Entry 5GIO (X-ray diffraction, 3.60 A resolution); this record covers chains C and G of the 10 polymer chains in the assembly.

Chain C:
Protein: 50S ribosomal protein L7Ae
Organism: Sulfolobus solfataricus
UniProtKB: A0A0E3JZF7 (A0A0E3JZF7_SULSF); residues 6-130 here correspond to UniProt positions 3-127 (UniProt number = residue number - 3)
Sequence (130 residues; each row starts with the number of its first residue):
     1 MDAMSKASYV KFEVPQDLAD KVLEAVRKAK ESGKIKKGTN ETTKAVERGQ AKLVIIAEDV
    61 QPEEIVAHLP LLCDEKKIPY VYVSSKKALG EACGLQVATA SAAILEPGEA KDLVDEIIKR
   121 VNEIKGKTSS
Not modelled in the structure: 1-6, 129-130
Construct notes: initiating methionine (1); expression tag (2-5)

Chain G:
Molecule: C/d RNA
Sequence (40 nucleotides; each row starts with the number of its first residue):
     1 GGGAGUCUUG UGAUGAAACA CUCAUGGUCU GAAGACUCCC
Not modelled in the structure: 36-40

Interface between chain C and chain G:
Pairs across the interface (7):
  Lys37(C) with G31(G), sugar contact; A32(G), salt bridge to the phosphate
  Glu41(C) with G31(G), hydrogen bond to the sugar
  Lys44(C) with U30(G), salt bridge to the phosphate; G31(G), hydrogen bond to the base
  Arg48(C) with C29(G), salt bridge to the phosphate; U30(G), salt bridge to the phosphate
Interface residues without a listed pair, chain C (5 interface residues in all): Asn40

Overview:
5 residues of chain C and 4 residues of chain G are in contact; the contacts include 2 hydrogen bonds and 4
salt bridges. Polar contacts include Lys44(C)-G31(G), Glu41(C)-G31(G) and Lys37(C)-A32(G).
Here chain C is 50S ribosomal protein L7Ae (Sulfolobus solfataricus) and chain G is C/d RNA. Entry 5GIO
(Crystal structure of box C/D RNP with 12 nt guide regions and 13 nt substrates) was determined by X-ray
diffraction (same publication as 5GIN and 5GIP).
